7SCB - chains AL and BI of the 29 polymer chains in the assembly; structure by electron microscopy, 2.50 A resolution.

Chain AL:
Protein: Allophycocyanin beta chain
Organism: Synechocystis sp. PCC 6803 substr. Kazusa
Reference sequence: Q01952 (APCB_SYNY3); numbering as in UniProt (aligned over 1-161)
Sequence (161 residues; each row starts with the number of its first residue):
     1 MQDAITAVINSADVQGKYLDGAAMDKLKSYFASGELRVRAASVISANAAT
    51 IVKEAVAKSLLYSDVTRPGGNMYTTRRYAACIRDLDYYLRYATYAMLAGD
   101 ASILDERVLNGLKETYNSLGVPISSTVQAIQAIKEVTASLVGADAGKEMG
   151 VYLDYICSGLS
UniProt features mapped onto this chain:
  - binding site ((2R,3E)-phycocyanobilin): Cys81
  - modified residue: Asn71 (N4-methylasparagine)
Covalent attachments: phycocyanobilin (CYC) linked to Cys81
Small-molecule neighbours:
  - phycocyanobilin (CYC), molecule 1: Leu60, Val65, Asn71, Met72, Arg76, Arg77, Ala80, Arg83, Asp84, Leu85, Tyr87, Tyr88, Tyr91, Arg107, Leu112, Thr115, Tyr116, Leu119, Val121, Pro122, Ser125, Thr126
  - phycocyanobilin (CYC), molecule 2: Leu61, Tyr62, Thr66, Tyr73, Thr75, Tyr78

Chain BI:
Protein: Sll1873 protein
Organism: Synechocystis sp. PCC 6803 substr. Kazusa
Reference sequence: P74135 (P74135_SYNY3); residues 1-121 here = UniProt positions 1-121
Sequence (121 residues; each row starts with the number of its first residue):
     1 MLKKLFGAKKEFYVQLDESQAPAQVEEADVAIVKSEVAPVEKPAPTTSKK
    51 TSIKKKSATKAAAPVETPASAPVAPAPKAKVDPSQVAFASGDPIPQNVAR
   101 RTPGPSLNRFKEMARQVKVKR
Unresolved in the structure: 1-82, 119-121

Chain AL / chain BI interface:
Contacting residue pairs (35; chain AL residue first):
  Ala4(AL) - Phe88(BI)  hydrophobic
  Gln15(AL) - Asn97(BI)  hydrogen bond (side chain-backbone)
  Gln15(AL) - Val98(BI)
  Gln15(AL) - Ala99(BI)  hydrogen bond (side chain-backbone)
  Lys17(AL) - Asn97(BI)
  Ala22(AL) - Ile94(BI)
  Ala22(AL) - Pro95(BI)
  Ala22(AL) - Gln96(BI)
  Ala22(AL) - Asn97(BI)
  Ala23(AL) - Gln96(BI)
  Asp25(AL) - Ile94(BI)
  Lys26(AL) - Phe88(BI)
  Lys26(AL) - Ile94(BI)
  Lys26(AL) - Gln96(BI)
  Ser29(AL) - Phe88(BI)
  Tyr30(AL) - Phe88(BI)  hydrophobic
  Ser33(AL) - Gln85(BI)
  Ser33(AL) - Val86(BI)
  Ser33(AL) - Phe88(BI)
  Leu36(AL) - Gln85(BI)
  Leu36(AL) - Val86(BI)  hydrophobic
  Arg37(AL) - Val86(BI)
  Gly99(AL) - Phe88(BI)
  Asp144(AL) - Pro83(BI)
  Asp144(AL) - Val86(BI)
  Ala145(AL) - Val86(BI)
  Lys147(AL) - Ser90(BI)
  Glu148(AL) - Val86(BI)
  Glu148(AL) - Ala87(BI)
  Glu148(AL) - Phe88(BI)  hydrogen bond (side chain-backbone)
  Glu148(AL) - Ala89(BI)  hydrogen bond (side chain-backbone)
  Glu148(AL) - Ser90(BI)  hydrogen bond
  Val151(AL) - Ala89(BI)
  Val151(AL) - Ser90(BI)
  Tyr152(AL) - Ala89(BI)
Interface residues without a listed pair, chain AL (21 interface residues in all): Ser11, Ala32
Interface residues without a listed pair, chain BI (14 interface residues in all): Ser84

In short:
21 residues of chain AL and 14 residues of chain BI are in contact; the contacts include 5 hydrogen bonds.
Polar contacts include Gln15(AL)-Asn97(BI), Gln15(AL)-Ala99(BI) and Glu148(AL)-Phe88(BI). Bound to chain AL:
phycocyanobilin. Covalently linked phycocyanobilin: at Cys81(AL). UniProt lists
(2R,3E)-phycocyanobilin-binding residue Cys81(AL) on chain AL.
Here chain AL is Allophycocyanin beta chain and chain BI is Sll1873 protein, both from Synechocystis sp. PCC
6803 substr. Kazusa. Entry 7SCB (B-cylinder of Synechocystis PCC 6803 Phycobilisome, complex with OCP - local
refinement) was determined by electron microscopy together with 7SC7, 7SC9 and 7SCC from the same study.
